7MW5 - chains C and A of the 9 polymer chains in the assembly; structure by electron microscopy, 3.42 A resolution.

[Chain C (and A)]
Name: Spike glycoprotein
Organism: Severe acute respiratory syndrome coronavirus 2
Notes: chain A of this document is another copy of the same molecule, construct and numbering; everything in this record applies to it too
UniProt: P0DTC2 (SPIKE_SARS2); residue numbers follow UniProt; this construct covers 1-1208
Chain sequence (1288 residues; each row starts with the number of its first residue):
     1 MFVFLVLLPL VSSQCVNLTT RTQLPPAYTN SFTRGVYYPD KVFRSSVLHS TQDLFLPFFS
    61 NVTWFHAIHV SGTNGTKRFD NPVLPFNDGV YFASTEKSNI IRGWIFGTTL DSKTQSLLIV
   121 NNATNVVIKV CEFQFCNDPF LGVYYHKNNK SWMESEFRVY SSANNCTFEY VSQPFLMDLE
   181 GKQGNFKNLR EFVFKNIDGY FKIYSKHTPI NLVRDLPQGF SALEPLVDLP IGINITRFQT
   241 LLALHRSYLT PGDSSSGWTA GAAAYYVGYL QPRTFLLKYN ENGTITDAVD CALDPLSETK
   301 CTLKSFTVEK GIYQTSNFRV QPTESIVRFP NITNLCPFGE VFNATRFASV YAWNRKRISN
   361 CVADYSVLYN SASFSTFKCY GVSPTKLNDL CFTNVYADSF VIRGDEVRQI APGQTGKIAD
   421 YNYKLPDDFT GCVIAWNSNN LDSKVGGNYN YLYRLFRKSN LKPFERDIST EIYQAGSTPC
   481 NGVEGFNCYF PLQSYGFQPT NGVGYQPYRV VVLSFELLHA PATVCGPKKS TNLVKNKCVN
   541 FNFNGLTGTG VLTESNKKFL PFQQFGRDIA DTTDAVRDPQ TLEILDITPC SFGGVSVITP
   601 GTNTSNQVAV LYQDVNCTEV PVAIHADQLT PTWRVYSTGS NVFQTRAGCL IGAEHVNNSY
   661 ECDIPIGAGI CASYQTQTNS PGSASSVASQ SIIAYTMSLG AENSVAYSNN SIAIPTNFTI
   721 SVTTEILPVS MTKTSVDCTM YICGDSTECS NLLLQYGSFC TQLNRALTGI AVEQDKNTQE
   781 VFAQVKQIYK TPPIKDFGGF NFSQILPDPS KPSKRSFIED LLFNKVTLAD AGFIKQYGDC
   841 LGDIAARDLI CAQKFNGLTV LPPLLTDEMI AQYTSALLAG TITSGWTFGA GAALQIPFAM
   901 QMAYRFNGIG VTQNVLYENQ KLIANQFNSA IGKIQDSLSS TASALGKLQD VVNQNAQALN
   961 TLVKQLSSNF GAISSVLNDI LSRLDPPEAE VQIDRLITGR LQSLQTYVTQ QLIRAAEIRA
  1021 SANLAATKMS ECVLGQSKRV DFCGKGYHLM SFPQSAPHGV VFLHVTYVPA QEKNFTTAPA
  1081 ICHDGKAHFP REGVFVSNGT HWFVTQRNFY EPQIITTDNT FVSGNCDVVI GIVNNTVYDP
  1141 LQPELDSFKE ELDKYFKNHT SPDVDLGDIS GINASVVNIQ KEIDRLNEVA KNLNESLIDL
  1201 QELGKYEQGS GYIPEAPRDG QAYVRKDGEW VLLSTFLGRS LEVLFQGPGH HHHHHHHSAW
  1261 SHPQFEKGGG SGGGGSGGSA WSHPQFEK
Disordered / not traced: 1-14, 71-74, 111-115, 147-151, 621-640, 676-689, 828-853, 1146-1288 (chain A: 1-14, 71-74, 111-115, 146-150, 621-640, 676-689, 828-853, 1146-1288)
Construct notes: conflict Gly682 (Arg in P0DTC2), Ser683 (Arg in P0DTC2), Ser685 (Arg in P0DTC2), Pro986 (Lys in P0DTC2), Pro987 (Val in P0DTC2); expression tag (1209-1288)
Curated features (UniProtKB/Swiss-Prot):
  - region: Asn280 to Cys301 (Putative superantigen), Arg403 to Asp405 (Integrin-binding motif), Asn448 to Phe456 (Immunodominant HLA epitope recognized by the CD8+), Pro681, Ala684 (Putative superantigen), Ser816 to Tyr837 (Fusion peptide 1), Lys835 to Phe855 (Fusion peptide 2), Asp1163 to Glu1202 (Heptad repeat 2)
  - site: Arg815, Ser816 (Cleavage)
  - glycosylation: Asn17 (N-linked (GlcNAc...) (complex) asparagine), Asn61 (N-linked (GlcNAc...) (hybrid) asparagine), Asn74 (N-linked (GlcNAc...) (complex) asparagine), Asn122 (N-linked (GlcNAc...) (hybrid) asparagine), Asn149 (N-linked (GlcNAc...) (complex) asparagine), Asn165 (N-linked (GlcNAc...) (complex) asparagine), Asn234 (N-linked (GlcNAc...) (high mannose) asparagine), Asn282 (N-linked (GlcNAc...) (complex) asparagine), Thr323 (O-linked (GalNAc) threonine), Ser325 (O-linked (HexNAc...) serine), Asn331 (N-linked (GlcNAc...) (complex) asparagine), Asn343 (N-linked (GlcNAc...) (complex) asparagine), Asn603 (N-linked (GlcNAc...) (hybrid) asparagine), Asn616 (N-linked (GlcNAc...) (complex) asparagine), Asn657 (N-linked (GlcNAc...) (complex) asparagine), Thr676 (O-linked (GlcNAc...) threonine), Thr678 (O-linked (GlcNAc...) threonine), Asn709 (N-linked (GlcNAc...) (high mannose) asparagine), Asn717 (N-linked (GlcNAc...) (hybrid) asparagine), Asn801 (N-linked (GlcNAc...) (hybrid) asparagine) and 6 more in UniProt
  - natural variant: Leu5 (L5F: In strain: Iota/B.1.526), Ser13 (S13I: In strain: Epsilon/B.1.427/B.1.429), Leu18 (L18F: In strain: Beta/B.1.351, Gamma/P.1 and 1 more), Thr19 (T19I: In strain: Omicron/BQ.1.1, Omicron/XBB.1.5 and 1 more; T19R: In strain: Delta/B.1.617.2, Omicron/BA.2 and 4 more), Thr20 (T20N: In strain: Gamma/P.1), Leu24 to Ala27 (sequence variant, change not given here; In strain: Omicron/BA.2, Omicron/BA.2.12.1 and 6 more), Pro26 (P26S: In strain: Gamma/P.1), Gln52 (Q52H: In strain: Omicron/EG.5.1), Ala67 (A67V: In strain: Eta/B.1.525, Omicron/BA.1), His69 to Val70 (deletion: In strain: Alpha/B.1.1.7, Eta/B.1.525 and 5 more), Gly75 (G75V: In strain: Lambda/C.37), Thr76 (T76I: In strain: Lambda/C.37), 82 further natural variant entries in UniProt
  - mutagenesis: His69 to Val70 (Increased incorporation of cleaved spike into virions), Asn121 (N121Q: Partial loss of biliverdin affinity), Arg190 (R190K: Partial loss of biliverdin affinity), Asn234 (N234Q: Increased resistance to neutralizing antibodies), Asn331 (N331Q: Reduced viral infectivity), Asn343 (N343Q: Reduced viral infectivity), Leu452 (L452R: Increased resistance to neutralizing antibodies. Decreases HLA binding to NF9 epitope. Increased binding affinity to human ACE2), Tyr453 (Y453F: Decreased HLA binding to NF9 epitope. Increased binding affinity to human ACE2), Ala475 (A475V: Increased resistance to neutralizing antibodies), Val483 (V483A: Increased resistance to neutralizing antibodies), Glu484 (E484D: Increased replication in human TMEM106B overexpressing cells), Phe490 (F490L: Increased resistance to neutralizing antibodies and human covalescent sera neutralization), 12 further mutagenesis entries in UniProt
Disulfides: Cys15-Cys136, Cys131-Cys166, Cys291-Cys301, Cys336-Cys361, Cys379-Cys432, Cys480-Cys488, Cys538-Cys590, Cys617-Cys649, Cys662-Cys671, Cys743-Cys749, Cys1032-Cys1043, Cys1082-Cys1126
Covalently attached groups: N-acetylglucosamine (NAG) linked to Asn17, Asn61, Asn125, Asn165, Asn234, Asn282, Asn331, Asn343, Asn603, Asn616, Asn657, Asn709, Asn717, Asn801, Asn1074, Asn1098, Asn1134

[Chain C / chain A interface]
Contacting residue pairs (143; chain C residue first):
  Arg319(C) - Gly744(A)
  Arg357(C) - Thr167(A)
  Asn360(C) - Phe168(A)  hydrogen bond (side chain-backbone)
  Asn360(C) - Glu169(A)
  Pro521(C) - Gly199(A)
  Pro521(C) - Tyr200(A)  hydrophobic
  Pro521(C) - Pro230(A)  hydrophobic
  Pro521(C) - Ile231(A)
  Pro521(C) - Gly232(A)
  Lys558(C) - Phe43(A)
  Phe559(C) - Phe43(A)  hydrophobic
  Leu560(C) - Tyr38(A)
  Leu560(C) - Gly283(A)
  Leu560(C) - Thr284(A)
  Phe562(C) - Tyr38(A)  hydrophobic
  Phe562(C) - Lys41(A)
  Phe562(C) - Glu224(A)
  Phe562(C) - Pro225(A)
  Gln563(C) - Lys41(A)
  Gln563(C) - Val42(A)
  Gln563(C) - Phe43(A)  hydrogen bond (side chain-backbone)
  Gln563(C) - Gly283(A)
  Gln564(C) - Lys41(A)  hydrogen bond (backbone-backbone)
  Phe565(C) - Lys41(A)
  Phe565(C) - Val42(A)
  Phe565(C) - Phe43(A)  hydrogen bond (backbone-backbone)
  Gly566(C) - Phe43(A)
  Arg567(C) - Val42(A)
  Arg567(C) - Phe43(A)  hydrogen bond (backbone-backbone)
  Ile569(C) - Val47(A)  hydrophobic
  Ile569(C) - Asn960(A)
  Ile569(C) - Lys964(A)
  Ala570(C) - Asn960(A)
  Ala570(C) - Val963(A)  hydrophobic
  Thr572(C) - Val963(A)
  Thr573(C) - Phe855(A)
  Ile587(C) - Phe855(A)
  Pro589(C) - Phe855(A)
  Phe592(C) - Met740(A)  hydrophobic
  Phe592(C) - Lys854(A)
  Asp614(C) - Lys854(A)  salt bridge
  Asp614(C) - Thr859(A)  hydrogen bond
  Pro665(C) - Leu864(A)  hydrophobic
  Gly667(C) - Leu864(A)
  Ala668(C) - Pro863(A)  hydrogen bond (backbone-backbone)
  Ala668(C) - Leu864(A)
  Ala668(C) - Thr866(A)
  Gly669(C) - Leu864(A)  hydrogen bond (backbone-backbone)
  Gly669(C) - Thr866(A)
  Gly669(C) - Met869(A)
  Met697(C) - Leu865(A)  hydrophobic
  Met697(C) - Met869(A)  hydrophobic
  Leu699(C) - Ile788(A)  hydrophobic
  Leu699(C) - Met869(A)  hydrophobic
  Leu699(C) - Gln872(A)
  Leu699(C) - Tyr873(A)  hydrophobic
  Ala701(C) - Gln787(A)
  Ala701(C) - Ile788(A)  hydrogen bond (backbone-backbone)
  Glu702(C) - Ile788(A)
  Glu702(C) - Lys790(A)
  Glu702(C) - Gln872(A)
  Asn703(C) - Gln787(A)  hydrogen bond
  Asn703(C) - Ile788(A)  hydrogen bond (backbone-backbone)
  Asn703(C) - Tyr789(A)
  Asn703(C) - Lys790(A)  hydrogen bond (backbone-backbone)
  Ser704(C) - Lys790(A)
  Val705(C) - Thr883(A)
  Val705(C) - Gln895(A)
  Ala706(C) - Gln895(A)
  Tyr707(C) - Pro792(A)  hydrophobic
  Tyr707(C) - Asp796(A)  hydrogen bond (side chain-backbone)
  Tyr707(C) - Phe797(A)
  Tyr707(C) - Thr883(A)
  Tyr707(C) - Ile896(A)
  Tyr707(C) - Pro897(A)
  Tyr707(C) - Phe898(A)  hydrogen bond (side chain-backbone)
  Ser708(C) - Pro897(A)
  Asn709(C) - Asp796(A)  hydrogen bond
  Asn709(C) - Pro897(A)
  Ser711(C) - Gln895(A)
  Ser711(C) - Pro897(A)
  Ile712(C) - Gln895(A)
  Ile712(C) - Ile896(A)  hydrophobic
  Ala713(C) - Leu894(A)
  Ala713(C) - Gln895(A)  hydrogen bond (backbone-backbone)
  Pro715(C) - Leu894(A)  hydrophobic
  Gln957(C) - Arg765(A)
  Thr961(C) - Ser758(A)
  Gln965(C) - Tyr756(A)
  Gln965(C) - Gly757(A)
  Gln965(C) - Ser758(A)  hydrogen bond
  Gln965(C) - Phe759(A)
  Ser968(C) - Gln755(A)
  Ser968(C) - Gly757(A)
  Asn969(C) - Gln755(A)  hydrogen bond (backbone-backbone)
  Phe970(C) - Gln755(A)  hydrogen bond (backbone-backbone)
  Phe970(C) - Tyr756(A)
  Phe970(C) - Phe759(A)  hydrophobic
  Gly971(C) - Gln755(A)  hydrogen bond (backbone-side chain)
  Arg995(C) - Tyr756(A)
  Arg995(C) - Asp994(A)  salt bridge
  Ser1003(C) - Phe759(A)
  Thr1006(C) - Gln1005(A)
  Thr1009(C) - Thr1009(A)
  Gln1010(C) - Leu1012(A)
  Ile1013(C) - Leu1012(A)  hydrophobic
  Glu1017(C) - Arg1019(A)  salt bridge
  Lys1038(C) - Lys1038(A)
  Arg1039(C) - Thr1027(A)
  Arg1039(C) - Glu1031(A)  salt bridge
  Arg1039(C) - Arg1039(A)
  Val1040(C) - Ser1030(A)
  Val1040(C) - Glu1031(A)
  Val1040(C) - Leu1034(A)
  Asp1041(C) - Gln784(A)
  Asp1041(C) - Gly889(A)
  Asp1041(C) - Ser1030(A)
  Lys1045(C) - Lys786(A)
  Gly1046(C) - Ala890(A)
  Tyr1047(C) - Ala890(A)  hydrophobic
  Glu1072(C) - Ala892(A)
  Glu1072(C) - Leu894(A)
  Asn1074(C) - Gln895(A)
  Thr1077(C) - Met900(A)
  Pro1079(C) - Tyr917(A)  hydrophobic
  Phe1089(C) - Asn914(A)
  Phe1089(C) - Tyr917(A)  hydrophobic
  Pro1090(C) - Gln913(A)
  Gly1093(C) - Tyr904(A)  hydrogen bond (backbone-side chain)
  Val1094(C) - Tyr904(A)
  Arg1107(C) - Tyr904(A)
  Arg1107(C) - Asn907(A)
  Arg1107(C) - Gln913(A)
  Phe1121(C) - Thr912(A)
  Phe1121(C) - Asn914(A)
  Ser1123(C) - Asn914(A)  hydrogen bond
  Ser1123(C) - Glu918(A)  hydrogen bond
  Val1128(C) - Tyr917(A)
  Val1128(C) - Glu918(A)
  Val1129(C) - Tyr917(A)  hydrophobic
  Ile1130(C) - Gln920(A)
  Ile1130(C) - Lys921(A)
  Leu1145(C) - Leu1145(A)  hydrophobic
Also at the interface, not in a pair above, chain C (93 interface residues in all): Asn317, Thr523, Thr549, Lys557, Asp568, Asp571, Thr588, Arg646, Ala647, Ile666, Gly700, Asn710, Gln1002, Val1068, Pro1069, Ala1078, Leu1141
Also at the interface, not in a pair above, chain A (92 interface residues in all): Arg44, Asn282, Asp737, Asp745, Gln762, Asn856, Pro862, Thr887, Gly891, Ala893, Thr998, Ile1013, Gly1035, Glu1144

[Overview]
93 residues of chain C and 92 residues of chain A are in contact; the contacts include 23 hydrogen bonds and 4
salt bridges. Polar contacts include Asp614(C)-Lys854(A), Arg995(C)-Asp994(A) and Glu1017(C)-Arg1019(A).
Both chains are Spike glycoprotein (Severe acute respiratory syndrome coronavirus 2). Entry 7MW5 (Structure of
the SARS-CoV-2 Spike trimer with one RBD down in complex with the Fab fragment ...) was determined by electron
microscopy, deposited together with 7MW2, 7MW3, 7MW4 and 7MW6.
